7R7D - chain A; structure by X-ray diffraction, 2.60 A resolution.

== Chain A ==
Name: Tyrosine-protein phosphatase non-receptor type 11
Organism: Homo sapiens
Notes: EC 3.1.3.48
UniProt: Q06124 (PTN11_HUMAN); residue numbers follow UniProt; this construct covers 1-530
Sequence (536 residues; row label = number of the first residue in the row; numbers below 1 keep their minus sign (Gly-5 is residue -5)):
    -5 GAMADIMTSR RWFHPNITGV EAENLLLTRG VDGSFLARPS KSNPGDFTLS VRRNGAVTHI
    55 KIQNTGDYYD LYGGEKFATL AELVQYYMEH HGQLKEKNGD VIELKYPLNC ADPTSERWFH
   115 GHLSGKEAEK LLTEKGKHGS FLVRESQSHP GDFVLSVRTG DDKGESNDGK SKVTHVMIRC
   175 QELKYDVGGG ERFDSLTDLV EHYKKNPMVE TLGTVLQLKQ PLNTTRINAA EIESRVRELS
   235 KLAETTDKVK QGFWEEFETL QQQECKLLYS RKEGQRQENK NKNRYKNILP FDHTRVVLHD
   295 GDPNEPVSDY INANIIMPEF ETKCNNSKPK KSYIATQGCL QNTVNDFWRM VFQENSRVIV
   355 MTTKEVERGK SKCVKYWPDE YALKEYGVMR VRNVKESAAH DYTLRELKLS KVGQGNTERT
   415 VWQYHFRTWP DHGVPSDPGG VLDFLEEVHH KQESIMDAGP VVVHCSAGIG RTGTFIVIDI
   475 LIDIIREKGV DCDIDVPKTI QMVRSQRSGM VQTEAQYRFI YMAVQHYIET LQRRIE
Not modelled in the structure: -5 to 2, 91-93, 156-161, 237-244, 295-300, 313-323, 526-530
Construct notes: expression tag (-5 to 0)
Curated features (UniProtKB/Swiss-Prot):
  - active site: Cys459 (Phosphocysteine intermediate)
  - binding site (substrate): Asp425, Cys459 to Arg465, Gln506
  - modified residue: Thr2 (N-acetylthreonine), Tyr62 (Phosphotyrosine), Tyr66 (Phosphotyrosine)
  - natural variant: Thr2 (T2I: In NS1), Thr42 (T42A: In NS1), Asn58 (N58K: In NS1), Thr59 (T59A: In NS1), Gly60 (G60A: In NS1; G60V: In myelodysplastic syndrome), Asp61 (D61G: In NS1; D61N: In NS1; D61V: In JMML; D61Y: In JMML), Tyr62 (Y62D: In NS1), Tyr63 (Y63C: In NS1), Glu69 (E69K: In JMML; E69Q: In NS1), Phe71 (F71K: In acute myeloid leukemia; F71L: In NS1), Ala72 (A72G: In NS1; A72S: In NS1; A72T: In JMML; A72V: In JMML), Thr73 (T73I: In NS1), 25 further natural variant entries in UniProt
  - mutagenesis: Cys459 (C459S: Abolishes phosphatase activity. Enhances interaction with NEDD9)
Residues lining bound ligands: 37I (4-[6-(4-amino-4-methylpiperidin-1-yl)-1H-pyrazolo[3,4-b]pyrazin-3-yl]-3-chloro-N-methylpyridin-2-amine): Thr108, Glu110, Arg111, Phe113, His114, Thr218, Thr219, Glu249, Glu250, Thr253, Leu254, Gln257, Asp489, Pro491, Lys492, Gln495

== In short ==
Bound to chain A: compound 37I. From UniProt: active-site residue Cys459, 9 substrate-binding residues and one
mutagenesis site.
Chain A is Tyrosine-protein phosphatase non-receptor type 11 (Homo sapiens); the structure, Structure of human
SHP2 in complex with compound 22, was determined by X-ray diffraction (same publication as 7R75, 7R7I and
7R7L).
